Entry 6HIV (electron microscopy, 7.80 A resolution (low resolution: residue-level contacts below are approximate; hydrogen-bond / salt-bridge calls are withheld)); this record covers chains CK and CA of the 154 polymer chains in the assembly.

[Chain CK]
Name: uS11m
From: Trypanosoma brucei brucei
Reference sequence: Q389T7 (Q389T7_TRYB2); numbering as in UniProt (aligned over 1-326)
Sequence (326 residues; row label = number of the first residue in the row; X marks 1 residue of unknown identity (built as UNK)):
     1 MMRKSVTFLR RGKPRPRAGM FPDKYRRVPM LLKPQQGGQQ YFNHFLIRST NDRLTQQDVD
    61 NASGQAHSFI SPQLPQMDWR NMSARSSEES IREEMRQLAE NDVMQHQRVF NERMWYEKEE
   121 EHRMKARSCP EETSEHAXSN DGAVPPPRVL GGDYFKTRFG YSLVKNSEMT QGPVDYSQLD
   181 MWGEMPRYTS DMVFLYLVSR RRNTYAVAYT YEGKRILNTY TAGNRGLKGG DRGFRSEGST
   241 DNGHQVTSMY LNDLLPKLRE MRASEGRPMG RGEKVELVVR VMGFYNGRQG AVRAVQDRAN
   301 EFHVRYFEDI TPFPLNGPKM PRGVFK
Not modelled in the structure: 1-9, 62-68, 129-145
Construct notes: conflict Arg3 (Gln in Q389T7), UNK_138 (Ile in Q389T7)

[Chain CA]
Molecule: 9s rRNA
From: Trypanosoma brucei brucei
Sequence (621 nucleotides; numbered 1 to 621; the number before each row is that of its first residue):
     1 UAAAUUAUGG UCAAUUGUUA GUAUUCAUAU UAAUUUUUUU AAAUGUUUUA UCAUUUUAUA
    61 AAGGUUUAUU UUUGAAAGAU UUUUUGUAUA AAAUUUUAGG AAUAGUUAAU AAUAAUUUAU
   121 AAUUUUGAUU AGAUUGUUUU GUUAAUGCUA UUAGAUGGGU GUGGAAAAAU AAAAAAAAUA
   181 AUUAAUAUAU AUCAAUAAUA AAUUAAAUUA AUCUAUUAGU CAGAAAUGGA UGCCAGCCGU
   241 UGCGGUAAUU UCUAUGCUUU UAAAUAUUAU ACAAUUAUCA UAUUAAAUUG UUAAGUGUUG
   301 AUUUAACCAA UAAAAAUAUA AAUAAUUUUU AUUUGUUUUU AAACACCAUU AGGUAUAUGC
   361 AAAUAUAAAA UUAUAGUAAU UAUAAAUUAU AUUAUAUUAU AUUUAUUCAU AUAAUUAAUA
   421 GGAUAAUAUU UGUAGUUUUU GAUACCAUGA UAAGGAUUAU AAAUUGAAAG UGUUAAUAUC
   481 AUAAUCAAAA UUUAUUAUUU AUAUUAAAUA UGUAUGUGUA GAUAAAAUAA GAAAUUAAAA
   541 AGGUAUUGUU GCCCACCAAU UUUUAUAAUA AAAAUAACGU GCAGUAAUUA AUAUAUUUAU
   601 AAAAAUAUAU UUUUUUUUUU U
Construct notes: conflict U298 (C2839 in 343546), U473 (G3014 in 343546); expression tag (614-621)
Ion coordination: Mg2+ site 1 near A27 (its only coordinating residue here); Mg2+ site 2: A61, A155; Mg2+ site 3 near U65 (its only coordinating residue here); Mg2+ site 4 near A68 (its only coordinating residue here); Mg2+ site 5 near A76 (its only coordinating residue here); Mg2+ site 6: A224, A225; Mg2+ site 7: U281, A367; Mg2+ site 8 near U339 (its only coordinating residue here); Mg2+ site 9 near A385 (its only coordinating residue here); Mg2+ site 10: A386, U387; Mg2+ site 11 near A541 (its only coordinating residue here); Mg2+ site 12 near U563 (its only coordinating residue here); 4 more Mg2+ sites not listed
Ligand contacts:
  - spermidine (SPD), molecule 1: A27, U28, G239, A266, U267, U268
  - spermidine (SPD), molecule 2: A218, U259, U261, A262, A263, A264
  - spermidine (SPD), molecule 3: U398, A399, U457, U458, A459
  - spermidine (SPD), molecule 4: A452, A453, G454, G466, A467, A468, A469, G470
  - spermine (SPM): U66, U67, U95, U96, U97, U125, U126, G127, A128, U129

[How chain CK and chain CA interact]
Residue-residue contacts - 86 pairs, chain CK then chain CA:
  Arg10(CK) - G455(CA)
  Arg10(CK) - G466(CA)
  Arg10(CK) - A525(CA)
  Arg10(CK) - A526(CA)
  Arg11(CK) - G454(CA)
  Arg11(CK) - G455(CA)
  Arg11(CK) - A525(CA)
  Gly12(CK) - A524(CA)
  Pro14(CK) - A456(CA)
  Arg15(CK) - U400(CA)
  Arg15(CK) - G455(CA)
  Arg15(CK) - A456(CA)
  Arg15(CK) - A526(CA)
  Arg15(CK) - A527(CA)
  Pro16(CK) - G455(CA)
  Pro16(CK) - A456(CA)
  Arg17(CK) - U400(CA)
  Arg17(CK) - U457(CA)
  Arg17(CK) - U536(CA)
  Ala18(CK) - A399(CA)
  Ala18(CK) - U400(CA)
  Ala18(CK) - A527(CA)
  Gly19(CK) - U400(CA)
  Gly19(CK) - A459(CA)
  Met20(CK) - U457(CA)
  Phe21(CK) - G455(CA)
  Phe21(CK) - A459(CA)
  Phe21(CK) - A527(CA)
  Pro22(CK) - A459(CA)
  Pro22(CK) - U465(CA)
  Asp23(CK) - A459(CA)
  Lys24(CK) - A527(CA)
  Lys24(CK) - U528(CA)
  Lys24(CK) - G531(CA)
  Lys24(CK) - A532(CA)
  Tyr25(CK) - G531(CA)
  Tyr25(CK) - A532(CA)
  Arg26(CK) - U460(CA)
  Arg26(CK) - U465(CA)
  Arg26(CK) - U528(CA)
  Arg27(CK) - U465(CA)
  Arg27(CK) - U528(CA)
  Arg27(CK) - A529(CA)
  Arg200(CK) - U302(CA)
  Arg200(CK) - U303(CA)
  Arg201(CK) - U304(CA)
  Arg201(CK) - A305(CA)
  Arg202(CK) - U304(CA)
  Arg202(CK) - A305(CA)
  Arg202(CK) - A306(CA)
  Asn203(CK) - U302(CA)
  Asn203(CK) - U303(CA)
  Lys214(CK) - U298(CA)
  Arg215(CK) - G297(CA)
  Arg215(CK) - U298(CA)
  Arg215(CK) - U299(CA)
  Asn218(CK) - U299(CA)
  Asn218(CK) - G300(CA)
  Thr219(CK) - A301(CA)
  Thr221(CK) - U302(CA)
  Gly223(CK) - A301(CA)
  Gly223(CK) - U302(CA)
  Asn224(CK) - A301(CA)
  Asn224(CK) - U302(CA)
  Lys228(CK) - U302(CA)
  Lys228(CK) - U303(CA)
  Phe234(CK) - A305(CA)
  Leu315(CK) - A316(CA)
  Pro318(CK) - A314(CA)
  Pro318(CK) - C344(CA)
  Lys319(CK) - C344(CA)
  Lys319(CK) - A345(CA)
  Lys319(CK) - U356(CA)
  Lys319(CK) - U608(CA)
  Met320(CK) - A345(CA)
  Pro321(CK) - A345(CA)
  Pro321(CK) - C346(CA)
  Arg322(CK) - A345(CA)
  Arg322(CK) - C346(CA)
  Arg322(CK) - U606(CA)
  Arg322(CK) - A607(CA)
  Val324(CK) - U589(CA)
  Phe325(CK) - U589(CA)
  Phe325(CK) - A590(CA)
  Lys326(CK) - A607(CA)
  Lys326(CK) - U608(CA)
Also at the interface, not in a pair above, chain CA (42 interface residues in all): A343, A530

[Summary]
Chain CK and chain CA form an interface of 39 and 42 residues respectively. Chain CA binds 4 copies of
spermidine and spermine. The Mg2+ site 2 is built by A61(CA) and A155(CA). A224(CA) and A225(CA) coordinate
Mg2+ site 6.
Chain CK is uS11m and chain CA is 9s rRNA, both from Trypanosoma brucei brucei; the structure, Cryo-EM
structure of the Trypanosoma brucei mitochondrial ribosome - This entry contains the complete mitoribosome,
was determined by electron microscopy, deposited together with 6HIW, 6HIX, 6HIY and 6HIZ.
